PDB entry 4CV1 | X-ray diffraction, 1.95 A resolution | chains F and H of the 4 polymer chains in the assembly

== Chain F (and H) ==
Name: Enoyl-[acyl-carrier-protein] reductase [NADH]
Organism: Escherichia coli
Notes: EC 1.3.1.10; chain H of this document is another copy of the same molecule, construct and numbering; everything in this record applies to it too
UniProt: Q7A6D8 (Q7A6D8_STAAN); numbering as in UniProt (aligned over 1-256)
Amino-acid sequence (282 residues; each row starts with the number of its first residue; numbers below 1 keep their minus sign (Met-25 is residue -25)):
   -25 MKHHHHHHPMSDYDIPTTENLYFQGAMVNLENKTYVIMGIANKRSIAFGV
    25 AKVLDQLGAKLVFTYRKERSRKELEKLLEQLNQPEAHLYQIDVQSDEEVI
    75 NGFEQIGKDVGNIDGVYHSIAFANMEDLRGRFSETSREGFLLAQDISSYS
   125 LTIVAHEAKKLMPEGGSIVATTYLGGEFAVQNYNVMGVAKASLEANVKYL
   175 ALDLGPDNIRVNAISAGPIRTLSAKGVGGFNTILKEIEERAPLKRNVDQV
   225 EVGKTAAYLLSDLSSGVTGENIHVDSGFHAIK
Unresolved in the structure: -25 to -6 (chain H: -25 to -7)
Sequence notes: expression tag (-25 to 0); engineered mutation Val2 (Leu in Q7A6D8)
Residues lining bound ligands:
  - NADPH (NDP; NADPH dihydro-nicotinamide-adenine-dinucleotide phosphate): Gly13, Ile14, Ala15, Ser19, Ile20, Arg40, Lys41, Ser44, Ile65, Asp66, Val67, Gln68, Ser93, Ile94, Ala95, Phe96, Ile120, Thr145, Thr146, Tyr147, Tyr157, Lys164, Ala190, Gly191, Pro192, Ile193, Thr195, Leu196, Ser197, Phe204
  - PT6 (1-(3-amino-2-methylbenzyl)-4-[2-(thiophen-2-yl)ethoxy]pyridin-2(1H)-one): Ala95, Phe96, Ala97, Leu102, Tyr147, Val154, Gln155, Asn156, Tyr157, Met160, Lys164, Pro192, Ser197, Ala198, Val201, Gly202, Gly203, Phe204, Ile207
Reported in the primary citation:
  - binding site for PT6: Ala95, Ala97, Tyr147, Tyr157, Phe204
  - catalytic residues: Tyr157 (citing earlier work)
  - specificity-determining residues: Val201, Ile207 (proposed by the authors, not directly observed)
  - specificity-determining residues: Met99
  - mutagenesis - A95V: increased growth in response to PT166

== Interface between chain F and chain H ==
Pairs across the interface (29; chain F residue first):
  Leu148(F) - Lys256(H)
  Phe152(F) - Phe152(H)  hydrophobic
  Phe152(F) - His253(H)
  Phe152(F) - Ala254(H)
  Phe152(F) - Ile255(H)
  Phe152(F) - Lys256(H)
  Ala153(F) - Ala254(H)  hydrogen bond (backbone-backbone)
  Ala153(F) - Ile255(H)
  Ala153(F) - Lys256(H)  hydrogen bond (backbone-backbone)
  Val154(F) - Lys256(H)
  Gln155(F) - Arg214(H)
  Ile207(F) - Lys256(H)
  Glu210(F) - Arg214(H)  salt bridge
  Arg214(F) - Glu210(H)  salt bridge
  Arg214(F) - Arg214(H)
  Phe252(F) - Lys256(H)  hydrogen bond (backbone-side chain)
  His253(F) - Phe152(H)
  Ala254(F) - Phe152(H)
  Ala254(F) - Ala153(H)  hydrogen bond (backbone-backbone)
  Ile255(F) - Phe152(H)
  Ile255(F) - Ala153(H)
  Ile255(F) - Lys256(H)  hydrogen bond (backbone-side chain)
  Lys256(F) - Leu148(H)
  Lys256(F) - Phe152(H)
  Lys256(F) - Ala153(H)  hydrogen bond (backbone-backbone)
  Lys256(F) - Val154(H)
  Lys256(F) - Phe252(H)  hydrogen bond (side chain-backbone)
  Lys256(F) - Ile255(H)  hydrogen bond (side chain-backbone)
  Lys256(F) - Lys256(H)
Interface residues without a listed pair, chain H (13 interface residues in all): Gln155, Lys218

== In short ==
The chain F/chain H interface involves 13 residues from each chain; the contacts include 8 hydrogen bonds and
2 salt bridges. Among the polar pairs are Glu210(F)-Arg214(H), Phe252(F)-Lys256(H) and Ile255(F)-Lys256(H).
Ligands of chain F: NADPH and compound PT6. The paper reports the catalytic residue Tyr157(F); A95V of chain F
increases growth in response to PT166.
Both chains are Enoyl-[acyl-carrier-protein] reductase [NADH] (Escherichia coli). Entry 4CV1 (Crystal
structure of S. aureus FabI in complex with NADPH and CG400549) was determined by X-ray diffraction (same
publication as 4CUZ, 4CV0, 4CV2, 4CV3 and 4BKU).
